Entry 8CAR (X-ray diffraction, 2.68 A resolution); this record covers chain A.

[Chain A]
Protein: Serine/threonine protein kinase
From: Thermomonospora curvata
Reference sequence: D1A2F7 (D1A2F7_THECD); residue numbers follow UniProt; this construct covers 1-865
Chain sequence (865 residues; row label = number of the first residue in the row):
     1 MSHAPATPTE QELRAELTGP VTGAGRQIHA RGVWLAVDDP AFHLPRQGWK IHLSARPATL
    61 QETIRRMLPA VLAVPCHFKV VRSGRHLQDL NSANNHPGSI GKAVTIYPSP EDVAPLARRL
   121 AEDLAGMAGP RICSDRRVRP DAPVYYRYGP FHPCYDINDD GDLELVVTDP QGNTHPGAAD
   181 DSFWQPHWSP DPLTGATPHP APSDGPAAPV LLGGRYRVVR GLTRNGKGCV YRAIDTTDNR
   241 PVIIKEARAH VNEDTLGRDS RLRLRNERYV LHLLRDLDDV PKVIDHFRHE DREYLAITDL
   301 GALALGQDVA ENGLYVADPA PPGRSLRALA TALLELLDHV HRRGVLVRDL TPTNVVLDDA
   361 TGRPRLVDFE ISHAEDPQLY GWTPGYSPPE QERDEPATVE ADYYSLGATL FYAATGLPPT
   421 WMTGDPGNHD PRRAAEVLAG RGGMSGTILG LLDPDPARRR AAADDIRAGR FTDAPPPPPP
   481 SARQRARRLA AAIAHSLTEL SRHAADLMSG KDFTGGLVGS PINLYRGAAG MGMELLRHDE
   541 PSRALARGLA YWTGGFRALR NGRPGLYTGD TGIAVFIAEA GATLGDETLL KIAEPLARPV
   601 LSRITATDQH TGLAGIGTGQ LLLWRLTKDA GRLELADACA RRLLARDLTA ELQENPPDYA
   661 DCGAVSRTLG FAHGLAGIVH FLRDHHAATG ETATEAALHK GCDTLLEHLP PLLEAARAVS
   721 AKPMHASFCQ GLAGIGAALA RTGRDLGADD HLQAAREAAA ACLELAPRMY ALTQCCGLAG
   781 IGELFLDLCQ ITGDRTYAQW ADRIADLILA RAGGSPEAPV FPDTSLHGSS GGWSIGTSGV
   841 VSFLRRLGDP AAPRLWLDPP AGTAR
Unresolved in the structure: 204-209, 220-227, 239-242, 297-309, 862-865
Modified positions: Mse1 (selenomethionine); Mse67, Mse127, Mse422, Mse444, Mse508, Mse531, Mse533, Mse724, Mse769 (selenomethionine; parent Met)
Cystine bridges: C729-C775
What the authors report for this chain:
  - binding site for phosphate ion: K50, K102
  - catalytic residues: H52, D349 (proposed by the authors, not directly observed)
  - mutagenesis - K79A, D349A, D368A: abolished catalytic activity
  - mutagenesis - K50A, K102A, R147A, D156DEL, K245A, C775A: decreased catalytic activity
  - catalytic residues: K79 (citing earlier work)
  - mutagenesis - H52A: unchanged catalytic activity
  - mutagenesis - D156DEL: decreased expression
  - catalytic residues: C729, C775, C776 (by similarity / conservation)

[In short]
The paper reports catalytic residues H52, D349 and K79 among others; K50A, K102A and R147A, among others,
reduce catalytic activity; 10 substitutions were tested in all.
Chain A is Serine/threonine protein kinase (Thermomonospora curvata); the structure, Discovery of the
lanthipeptide Curvocidin and structural insights into its trifunctional synthetase CuvL, was determined by
X-ray diffraction, deposited together with 8CAV.
